6XH7 - chains H and 2 of the 10 polymer chains in the assembly; structure by electron microscopy, 3.90 A resolution.

# Chain H
Name: HTH-type transcriptional regulator CueR
From: Escherichia coli
UniProt: P0A9G4 (CUER_ECOLI); residue numbers follow UniProt; this construct covers 1-135
Sequence (143 residues; numbered 1 to 143; the number before each row is that of its first residue):
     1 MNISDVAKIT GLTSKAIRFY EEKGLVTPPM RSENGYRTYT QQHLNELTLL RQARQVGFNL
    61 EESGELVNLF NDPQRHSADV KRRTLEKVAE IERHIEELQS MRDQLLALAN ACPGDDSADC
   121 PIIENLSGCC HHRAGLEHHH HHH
Disordered / not traced: 131-143
Differences from the reference sequence: expression tag (136-143)
Bound ions: Cu ion: Cys112, Cys120
What the authors report for this chain:
  - mutagenesis - S32A/E33A/T38A: decreased binding to RNAP holoenzyme

# Chain 2
Molecule: Template strand DNA
Sequence (54 nucleotides; numbered 1 to 54; the number before each row is that of its first residue):
     1 CGCCGCGTCA GACTCGTAGG AGGTTAAACC TTCCAGCAAG GGGAAGGTCA AGGC
Disordered / not traced: 12-17

# Chain H / chain 2 interface
Contacting residue pairs (18):
  Thr13(H) - DG41(2)  hydrogen bond to the phosphate
  Lys15(H) - DG42(2)  hydrogen bond to the base
  Lys15(H) - DG43(2)  hydrogen bond to the base
  Ala16(H) - DG40(2)  sugar contact
  Ala16(H) - DG41(2)  phosphate contact
  Tyr20(H) - DG40(2)  hydrogen bond to the phosphate
  Glu33(H) - DT48(2)  phosphate contact
  Glu33(H) - DC49(2)  phosphate contact
  Asn34(H) - DT48(2)  hydrogen bond to the phosphate
  Asn34(H) - DC49(2)  hydrogen bond to the phosphate
  Tyr36(H) - DG47(2)  hydrogen bond to the base
  Tyr36(H) - DT48(2)  hydrogen bond to the sugar
  Arg54(H) - DA39(2)  salt bridge to the phosphate
  Arg54(H) - DG40(2)  salt bridge to the phosphate
  Asn59(H) - DA39(2)  phosphate contact
  Leu60(H) - DA38(2)  sugar contact
  Leu60(H) - DA39(2)  hydrogen bond to the phosphate
  Leu60(H) - DG40(2)  phosphate contact
Also at the interface, not in a pair above, chain H (11 interface residues in all): Phe19

# Overview
The interface between chain H and chain 2 involves 11 residues on one side and 9 on the other, with 9 hydrogen
bonds and 2 salt bridges. Polar contacts include Lys15(H)-DG42(2), Lys15(H)-DG43(2) and Tyr36(H)-DG47(2).
Cys112(H) and Cys120(H) form the Cu ion site. From the paper: S32A/E33A/T38A of chain H reduce binding to RNAP
holoenzyme.
Chain H is HTH-type transcriptional regulator CueR (Escherichia coli) and chain 2 is Template strand DNA; the
structure, CueR-TAC without RNA, was determined by electron microscopy, deposited together with 6XH8.
